1NEN - chains B and D of the 4 polymer chains in the assembly; structure by X-ray diffraction, 2.90 A resolution.

Chain B:
Molecule: Succinate dehydrogenase iron-sulfur protein
From: Escherichia coli
Notes: EC 1.3.99.1, 1.3.5.1
UniProtKB: P07014 (DHSB_ECOLI); residues 1-238 here = UniProt positions 1-238
Sequence (238 residues; row label = number of the first residue in the row):
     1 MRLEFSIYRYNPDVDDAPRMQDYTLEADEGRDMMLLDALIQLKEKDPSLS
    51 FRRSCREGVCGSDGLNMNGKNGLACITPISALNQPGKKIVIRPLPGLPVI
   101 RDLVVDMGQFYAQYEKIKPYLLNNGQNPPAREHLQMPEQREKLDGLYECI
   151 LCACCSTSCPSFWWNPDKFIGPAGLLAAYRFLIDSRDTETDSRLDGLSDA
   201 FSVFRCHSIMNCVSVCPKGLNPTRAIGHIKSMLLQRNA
Ion coordination: 2Fe-2S cluster Fe: Cys55, Cys60, Asp63, Cys75; 4Fe-4S cluster Fe: Cys149, Cys152, Cys155, Cys216; 3Fe-4S cluster Fe: Cys159, Cys206, Cys212; Ca2+: Asp187, Thr190
Residues lining bound ligands:
  - DNT (2-[1-methylhexyl]-4,6-dinitrophenol): Pro160, Trp163, Trp164, His207, Ile209
  - 3Fe-4S cluster (F3S): Cys159, Ser161, Phe169, Pro172, Cys206, His207, Ser208, Ile209, Met210, Asn211, Cys212, Thr223, Ile226
  - 2Fe-2S cluster (FES): Arg53, Ser54, Cys55, Arg56, Glu57, Gly58, Val59, Cys60, Gly61, Ser62, Asp63, Leu73, Cys75
  - 4Fe-4S cluster (SF4): Phe110, Cys149, Ile150, Leu151, Cys152, Ala153, Cys154, Cys155, Ala173, Leu176, Cys216, Pro217, Lys218, Leu220, Pro222
UniProt features mapped onto this chain:
  - binding site ([2Fe-2S] cluster): Cys55, Cys60, Cys75
  - binding site ([4Fe-4S] cluster): Cys149, Cys152, Cys155, Cys216
  - binding site ([3Fe-4S] cluster): Cys159, Cys206, Cys212
  - binding site (a ubiquinone): Trp164

Chain D:
Molecule: Succinate dehydrogenase hydrophobic membrane anchor protein
From: Escherichia coli
UniProtKB: P0AC44 (DHSD_ECOLI); residue numbers follow UniProt; this construct covers 1-115
Sequence (115 residues; row label = number of the first residue in the row):
     1 MVSNASALGRNGVHDFILVRATAIVLTLYIIYMVGFFATSGELTYEVWIG
    51 FFASAFTKVFTLLALFSILIHAWIGMWQVLTDYVKPLALRLMLQLVIVVA
   101 LVVYVIYGFVVVWGV
Disordered / not traced: 1-2
Ion coordination: heme Fe: His71 (shared with 1 residue of chain C)
Residues lining bound ligands:
  - cardiolipin (CDN): Tyr29, Ile30, Ile31, Met33, Val34, Phe37, Ala38, Gly41, Glu42, Leu43, Trp48, Leu65, Ile68
  - heme (HEM): Val19, Arg20, Ala23, Leu26, Thr27, Ile30, Ile68, His71, Ala72, Gly75, Met76, Gln78, Val79
UniProt features mapped onto this chain:
  - binding site (heme): His71
  - binding site (a ubiquinone): Tyr83

Chain B / chain D interface:
Residue-residue contacts (22; chain B residue first):
  Trp164(B) with Asp82(D); Tyr83(D); Lys85(D), hydrogen bond (backbone-side chain)
  Asn165(B) with Thr81(D); Asp82(D), hydrogen bond; Lys85(D)
  Ser198(B) with Asn11(D); Gly12(D), hydrogen bond (backbone-backbone)
  Asp199(B) with Gly12(D), hydrogen bond (backbone-backbone)
  Ala200(B) with Gly12(D)
  Phe201(B) with Thr81(D)
  Phe204(B) with Gly12(D); Val13(D); Phe16(D), hydrophobic
  Arg205(B) with Trp77(D); Gln78(D), hydrogen bond (side chain-backbone); Thr81(D); Asp82(D), salt bridge
  Leu233(B) with Val13(D), hydrophobic
  Leu234(B) with Val13(D), hydrophobic; Phe16(D), hydrophobic
  Asn237(B) with Val13(D)
Also at the interface, not in a pair above, chain B (14 interface residues in all): His207, Lys230, Ala238
Also at the interface, not in a pair above, chain D (11 interface residues in all): Ile17

In short:
14 residues of chain B face 11 of chain D across their interface; the contacts include 5 hydrogen bonds and 1
salt bridge. Among the polar pairs are Arg205(B)-Asp82(D), Trp164(B)-Lys85(D) and Asn165(B)-Asp82(D). Ligands
of chain B: 2Fe-2S cluster, 4Fe-4S cluster, 3Fe-4S cluster and compound DNT.
Chain B is Succinate dehydrogenase iron-sulfur protein and chain D is Succinate dehydrogenase hydrophobic
membrane anchor protein, both from Escherichia coli; the structure, Complex II (Succinate Dehydrogenase) From
E. Coli with Dinitrophenol-17 inhibitor co-crystallized at the ubiquinone binding site, was determined by
X-ray diffraction, deposited together with 1NEK.
